Entry 6HBC (electron microscopy, 2.78 A resolution); this record covers chains A and B of the 5 polymer chains in the assembly.

[Chain A]
Name: Carbon dioxide concentrating mechanism protein CcmM
Organism: Synechococcus elongatus (strain PCC 7942)
Notes: fragment: SSUL domain 1
UniProtKB: Q03513 (CCMM_SYNE7); residue numbers follow UniProt; this construct covers 225-313
Chain sequence (92 residues; each row starts with the number of its first residue):
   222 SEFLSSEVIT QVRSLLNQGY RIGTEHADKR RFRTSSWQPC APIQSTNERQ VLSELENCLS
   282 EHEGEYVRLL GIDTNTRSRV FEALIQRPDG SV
Unresolved in the structure: 222-224, 311-313
Sequence notes: expression tag (222-224)
UniProt features mapped onto this chain:
  - mutagenesis: Arg-251 to Arg-252 (Prevents RuBisCO condensation), Cys-279 (C279S: About 2-fold increased doubling time, about 15% increase in CO(2) requirement)

[Chain B]
Name: Ribulose bisphosphate carboxylase large chain
Organism: Synechococcus elongatus (strain PCC 7942)
Notes: EC 4.1.1.39; fragment: Rubisco large subunit
UniProtKB: Q31NB3 (RBL_SYNE7); residues 4-475 here correspond to UniProt positions 1-472 (UniProt number = residue number - 3)
Chain sequence (472 residues; row label = number of the first residue in the row):
     4 MPKTQSAAGY KAGVKDYKLT YYTPDYTPKD TDLLAAFRFS PQPGVPADEA GAAIAAESST
    64 GTWTTVWTDL LTDMDRYKGK CYHIEPVQGE ENSYFAFIAY PLDLFEEGSV TNILTSIVGN
   124 VFGFKAIRSL RLEDIRFPVA LVKTFQGPPH GIQVERDLLN KYGRPMLGCT IKPKLGLSAK
   184 NYGRAVYECL RGGLDFTKDD ENINSQPFQR WRDRFLFVAD AIHKSQAETG EIKGHYLNVT
   244 APTCEEMMKR AEFAKELGMP IIMHDFLTAG FTANTTLAKW CRDNGVLLHI HRAMHAVIDR
   304 QRNHGIHFRV LAKCLRLSGG DHLHSGTVVG KLEGDKASTL GFVDLMREDH IEADRSRGVF
   364 FTQDWASMPG VLPVASGGIH VWHMPALVEI FGDDSVLQFG GGTLGHPWGN APGATANRVA
   424 LEACVQARNE GRDLYREGGD ILREAGKWSP ELAAALDLWK EIKFEFETMD KL
Unresolved in the structure: 4-19, 332-337, 466-475

[Interface between chain A and chain B]
Contacting residue pairs (8; chain A residue first):
  Phe-253(A) with His-353(B); Glu-355(B)
  Arg-254(A) with Glu-351(B), salt bridge; Asp-352(B), hydrogen bond (backbone-backbone); His-353(B), hydrogen bond (backbone-backbone)
  Thr-255(A) with Asp-352(B)
  Ser-256(A) with Asp-352(B)
  Leu-305(A) with Glu-355(B)

[Overview]
The interface between chain A and chain B involves 5 residues on one side and 4 on the other, with 2 hydrogen
bonds and 1 salt bridge. Among the polar pairs are Arg-254(A)/Glu-351(B), Arg-254(A)/Asp-352(B) and
Arg-254(A)/His-353(B). UniProt lists 3 mutagenesis sites on chain A.
Chain A is Carbon dioxide concentrating mechanism protein CcmM and chain B is Ribulose bisphosphate
carboxylase large chain, both from Synechococcus elongatus (strain PCC 7942); the structure, Structure of the
repeat unit in the network formed by CcmM and Rubisco from Synechococcus elongatus, was determined by electron
microscopy together with 6HBA and 6HBB from the same study.
